Entry 6HWB (X-ray diffraction, 2.60 A resolution); this record covers chains S and T of the 28 polymer chains in the assembly.

== Chain S ==
Protein: Proteasome subunit alpha type-6
Organism: Saccharomyces cerevisiae S288C
Notes: EC 3.4.25.1
Reference sequence: P40302 (PSA6_YEAST); residues 0-233 here correspond to UniProt positions 1-234 (UniProt number = residue number + 1)
Sequence (234 residues; each row starts with the number of its first residue; numbering starts at 0):
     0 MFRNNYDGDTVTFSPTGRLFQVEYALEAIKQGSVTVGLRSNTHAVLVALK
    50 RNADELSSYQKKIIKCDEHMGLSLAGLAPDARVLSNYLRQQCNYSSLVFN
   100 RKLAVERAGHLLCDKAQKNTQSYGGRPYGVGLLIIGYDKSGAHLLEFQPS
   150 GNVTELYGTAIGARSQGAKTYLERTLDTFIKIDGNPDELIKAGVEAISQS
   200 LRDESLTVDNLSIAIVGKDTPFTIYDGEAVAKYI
Not modelled in the structure: 0-2
UniProt features mapped onto this chain:
  - modified residue: Ser13 (Phosphoserine)
  - cross-link: Lys190 (Glycyl lysine isopeptide (Lys-Gly) (interchain with G-Cter in ubiquitin))

== Chain T ==
Protein: Probable proteasome subunit alpha type-7
Organism: Saccharomyces cerevisiae S288C
Notes: EC 3.4.25.1
Reference sequence: P21242 (PSA7_YEAST); residues -3 to 284 here correspond to UniProt positions 1-288 (UniProt number = residue number + 4)
Sequence (288 residues; numbered -3 to 284; the number before each row is that of its first residue; numbers below 1 keep their minus sign (Met-3 is residue -3)):
    -3 MTSIGTGYDLSNSVFSPDGRNFQVEYAVKAVENGTTSIGIKCNDGVVFAV
    47 EKLITSKLLVPQKNVKIQVVDRHIGCVYSGLIPDGRHLVNRGREEAASFK
    97 KLYKTPIPIPAFADRLGQYVQAHTLYNSVRPFGVSTIFGGVDKNGAHLYM
   147 LEPSGSYWGYKGAATGKGRQSAKAELEKLVDHHPEGLSAREAVKQAAKII
   197 YLAHEDNKEKDFELEISWCSLSETNGLHKFVKGDLLQEAIDFAQKEINGD
   247 DDEDEDDSDNVMSSDDENAPVATNANATTDQEGDIHLE
Not modelled in the structure: -3 to 1, 245-284
UniProt features mapped onto this chain:
  - modified residue: Thr-2 (N-acetylthreonine)

== How chain S and chain T interact ==
Residue-residue contacts (64):
  Asn4(S) with Leu6(T)
  Tyr5(S) with Asp5(T), hydrogen bond; Leu6(T), hydrophobic
  Thr9(S) with Arg126(T)
  Val10(S) with Gln19(T), hydrogen bond (backbone-side chain); Asn123(T); Ser124(T); Val125(T); Arg126(T)
  Thr11(S) with Leu6(T); Gln19(T)
  Phe12(S) with Gln19(T), hydrogen bond (backbone-side chain); Tyr22(T); Ala23(T), hydrophobic; Arg126(T); Pro127(T)
  Ser13(S) with Tyr22(T)
  Pro14(S) with Tyr22(T), hydrophobic; Lys25(T)
  Thr15(S) with Lys25(T)
  Gly16(S) with Tyr22(T); Lys25(T); Ala26(T)
  Leu18(S) with Leu77(T), hydrophobic; Arg126(T)
  Glu105(S) with Lys59(T)
  His109(S) with Arg82(T)
  Cys112(S) with Arg82(T)
  Asp113(S) with Arg82(T), salt bridge; Asn86(T)
  Gln116(S) with Pro79(T); Asp80(T); His83(T), hydrogen bond; Arg126(T)
  Thr119(S) with Arg126(T), hydrogen bond (backbone-side chain)
  Gln120(S) with His119(T); Val125(T); Arg126(T), hydrogen bond (backbone-backbone); Pro127(T); Phe128(T)
  Ser121(S) with Ser124(T)
  Tyr122(S) with Ser124(T), hydrogen bond (backbone-backbone)
  Ser149(S) with Pro79(T)
  Gly150(S) with Pro79(T)
  Asn151(S) with Ile78(T); Pro79(T)
  Thr153(S) with Leu55(T); Asn60(T)
  Glu154(S) with Val56(T); Lys59(T); Asn60(T), hydrogen bond (backbone-side chain)
  Leu155(S) with Leu54(T); Leu55(T), hydrophobic; Val56(T)
  Tyr156(S) with Leu54(T), hydrogen bond (backbone-backbone); Leu55(T); Val56(T); Pro57(T)
  Gly157(S) with Leu54(T)
  Lys168(S) with Leu54(T)
  Leu171(S) with Leu54(T)
  Glu172(S) with Ser52(T), hydrogen bond; Lys53(T)
  Leu175(S) with Lys53(T)
Interface residues without a listed pair, chain S (37 interface residues in all): Arg38, Lys117, Ser139, His142, Phe178
Interface residues without a listed pair, chain T (30 interface residues in all): Gly129

== In short ==
37 residues of chain S face 30 of chain T across their interface; the contacts include 10 hydrogen bonds and 1
salt bridge. Among the polar pairs are Asp113(S)-Arg82(T), Tyr5(S)-Asp5(T) and Val10(S)-Gln19(T).
Here chain S is Proteasome subunit alpha type-6 and chain T is Probable proteasome subunit alpha type-7, both
from Saccharomyces cerevisiae S288C. Entry 6HWB (Yeast 20S proteasome in complex with 44b) was determined by
X-ray diffraction together with 6HTB, 6HTC, 6HTD, 6HTP, 6HTR, 6HUB and 30 further entries from the same study.
